3STL - chains A and B of the 3 polymer chains in the assembly; structure by X-ray diffraction, 2.40 A resolution.

[Chain A]
Protein: antibody Fab fragment heavy chain
From: Mus musculus
Notes: antibody fragment or engineered binder
Amino-acid sequence (219 residues; numbered 1 to 219; the number before each row is that of its first residue):
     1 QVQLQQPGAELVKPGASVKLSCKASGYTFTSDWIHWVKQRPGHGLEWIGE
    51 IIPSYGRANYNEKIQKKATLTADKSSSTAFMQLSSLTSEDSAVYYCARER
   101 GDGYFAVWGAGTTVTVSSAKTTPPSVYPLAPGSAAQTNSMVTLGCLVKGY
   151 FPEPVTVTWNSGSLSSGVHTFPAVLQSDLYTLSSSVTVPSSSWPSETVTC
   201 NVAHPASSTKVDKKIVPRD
Disulfides: C22-C96, C145-C200

[Chain B]
Protein: antibody Fab fragment light chain
From: Mus musculus
Notes: antibody fragment or engineered binder
Amino-acid sequence (212 residues; row label = number of the first residue in the row):
     1 DILLTQSPAILSVSPGERVSFSCRASQSIGTDIHWYQQRTNGSPRLLIKY
    51 ASESISGIPSRFSGSGSGTDFTLSINSVESEDIANYYCQQSNRWPFTFGS
   101 GTKLEIKRADAAPTVSIFPPSSEQLTSGGASVVCFLNNFYPKDINVKWKI
   151 DGSERQNGVLNSWTDQDSKDSTYSMSSTLTLTKDEYERHNSYTCEATHKT
   201 STSPIVKSFNRN
Disulfides: C23-C88, C134-C194

[Interface between chain A and chain B]
Pairs across the interface (70; chain A residue first):
  H35(A) - F96(B)
  Q39(A) - Q38(B)  hydrogen bond
  Q39(A) - Y87(B)
  H43(A) - Y87(B)
  G44(A) - Y87(B)
  L45(A) - P44(B)  hydrophobic
  L45(A) - Y87(B)
  L45(A) - F98(B)
  W47(A) - W94(B)  hydrophobic
  W47(A) - P95(B)  hydrophobic
  E50(A) - W94(B)  hydrogen bond
  N59(A) - W94(B)
  Y60(A) - W94(B)
  K63(A) - D1(B)
  Y95(A) - Q38(B)  hydrogen bond
  Y95(A) - G42(B)  hydrogen bond (side chain-backbone)
  Y95(A) - S43(B)
  E99(A) - F96(B)
  D102(A) - Y50(B)  hydrogen bond (backbone-side chain)
  G103(A) - H34(B)
  G103(A) - Q89(B)  hydrogen bond (backbone-side chain)
  G103(A) - S91(B)
  G103(A) - F96(B)
  Y104(A) - H34(B)
  Y104(A) - Y36(B)
  Y104(A) - L46(B)  hydrophobic
  Y104(A) - K49(B)  hydrogen bond
  Y104(A) - Y50(B)  hydrophobic
  Y104(A) - Q89(B)
  F105(A) - Y36(B)  hydrogen bond (backbone-side chain)
  F105(A) - F98(B)  hydrophobic
  W108(A) - Y36(B)
  W108(A) - P44(B)
  W108(A) - F98(B)  hydrophobic
  G109(A) - S43(B)
  Y127(A) - S121(B)
  Y127(A) - E123(B)
  Y127(A) - Q124(B)
  Y127(A) - S127(B)  hydrogen bond
  P128(A) - S121(B)
  P128(A) - E123(B)
  L129(A) - F118(B)
  A130(A) - F118(B)
  P131(A) - F118(B)
  Q136(A) - K207(B)
  T142(A) - S116(B)
  T142(A) - F118(B)
  L146(A) - S131(B)
  K148(A) - Q124(B)
  H169(A) - N137(B)
  H169(A) - N138(B)  hydrogen bond
  H169(A) - S174(B)  hydrogen bond
  F171(A) - F135(B)  hydrophobic
  F171(A) - N137(B)
  F171(A) - S162(B)
  F171(A) - T164(B)
  F171(A) - S174(B)
  F171(A) - M175(B)
  F171(A) - S176(B)
  P172(A) - S162(B)  hydrogen bond (backbone-side chain)
  P172(A) - W163(B)
  V174(A) - N161(B)
  Q176(A) - L160(B)
  S183(A) - F135(B)
  S184(A) - F135(B)
  S185(A) - F135(B)
  S185(A) - N137(B)  hydrogen bond
  K213(A) - E123(B)  salt bridge
  R218(A) - P119(B)
  R218(A) - P120(B)  hydrogen bond (side chain-backbone)
Interface residues without a listed pair, chain A (43 interface residues in all): V37, E62, A106, G132, L143, T170
Interface residues without a listed pair, chain B (41 interface residues in all): V133, D167, T180

[Overview]
Chain A and chain B form an interface of 43 and 41 residues respectively; the contacts include 14 hydrogen
bonds and 1 salt bridge. Among the polar pairs are K213(A)-E123(B), Q39(A)-Q38(B) and E50(A)-W94(B).
Chain A is antibody Fab fragment heavy chain and chain B is antibody Fab fragment light chain, both from Mus
musculus; the structure, KcsA potassium channel mutant Y82C with Cadmium bound, was determined by X-ray
diffraction, deposited together with 3STZ.
